Entry 3U2K (X-ray diffraction, 1.64 A resolution); this record covers chain A.

Chain A:
Protein: DNA gyrase subunit B
Organism: Staphylococcus aureus
Notes: EC 5.99.1.3; fragment: ATPase domain with loop deletion, and 128-233
UniProt: P0A0K8 (GYRB_STAAU); residue numbers follow UniProt; this construct covers 14-104, 128-233
Sequence (198 residues; row label = number of the first residue in the row; note: 23 numbers in that range are skipped by the numbering (no residue carries them; nothing is unmodelled there)):
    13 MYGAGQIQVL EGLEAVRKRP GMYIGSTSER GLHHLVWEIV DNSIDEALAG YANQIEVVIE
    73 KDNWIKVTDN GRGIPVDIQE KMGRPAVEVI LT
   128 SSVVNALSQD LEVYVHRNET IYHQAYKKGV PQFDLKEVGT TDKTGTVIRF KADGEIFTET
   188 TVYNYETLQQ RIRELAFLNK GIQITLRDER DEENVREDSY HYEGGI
Not modelled in the structure: 13, 231-233
Sequence notes: initiating methionine (13)
Bound ions: Mg2+ site 1 near Glu-50 (its only coordinating residue here); Mg2+ site 2 near Gly-208 (its only coordinating residue here)
Small-molecule neighbours: 087 (2-chloro-6-(4-{[(3,4-dichloro-5-methyl-1H-pyrrol-2-yl)carbonyl]amino}piperidin-1-yl)pyridine-4-carboxamide): Ile-51, Asn-54, Ser-55, Glu-58, Val-79, Asp-81, Arg-84, Gly-85, Ile-86, Pro-87, Ile-102, Leu-103, Arg-144, Thr-173, Ile-175
Reported in the primary citation:
  - binding site for 087: Asp-81, Arg-144, Thr-173
  - mutagenesis - R144I, T173A: increased growth in response to pyrrolamide 4
  - mutagenesis - R144I: increased growth in response to novobiocin
  - mutagenesis - T173A: unchanged growth in response to novobiocin

In short:
Ligands of chain A: compound 087. The paper reports a binding site for 087 at Asp-81, Arg-144 and Thr-173;
R144I and T173A increase growth in response to pyrrolamide 4.
Chain A is DNA gyrase subunit B (Staphylococcus aureus); the structure, S. aureus GyrB ATPase domain in
complex with a small molecule inhibitor, was determined by X-ray diffraction together with 3U2D from the same
study.
